8QK9 - chain A; structure by X-ray diffraction, 1.90 A resolution.

[Chain A]
Protein: UDP-2,3-diacylglucosamine hydrolase
Source organism: Escherichia coli
UniProtKB: A0A066QL39 (A0A066QL39_ECOLX); residue numbers follow UniProt; this construct covers 1-240
Amino-acid sequence (246 residues; each row starts with the number of its first residue):
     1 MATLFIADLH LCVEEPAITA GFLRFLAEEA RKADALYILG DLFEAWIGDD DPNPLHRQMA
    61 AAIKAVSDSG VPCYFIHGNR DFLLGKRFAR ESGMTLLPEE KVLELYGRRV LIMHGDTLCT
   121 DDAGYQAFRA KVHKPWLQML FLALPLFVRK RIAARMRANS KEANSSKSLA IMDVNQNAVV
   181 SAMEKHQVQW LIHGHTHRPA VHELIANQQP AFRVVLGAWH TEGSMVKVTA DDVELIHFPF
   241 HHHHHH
Disordered / not traced: 1, 161-169, 241-246
Sequence notes: conflict E28 (Gly in A0A066QL39); expression tag (241-246)
Bound ions: Mn2+ site 1: D8, H10, D41, H197; Mn2+ site 2: D41, N79, H114, H195
Ligand contacts: JEDI-1444 (VQ9; 2-[methyl(methylsulfonyl)amino]-N-[4-[4-[3-(trifluoromethyl)phenyl]piperazin-1-yl]sulfonylphenyl]benzamide): A45, W46, I47, N79, R80, F82, L83, Y125, F128, V132, L137, Q138, F141, I152, A153, M156, R157, S160, A170, I171, H195
Reported in the primary citation:
  - binding site for JEDI-1444: W46, N79, R80, F82, Y125, F128, V132, F141, M156
  - Mn2+ coordination: N79

[Overview]
Chain A binds JEDI-1444. The Mn2+ site 1 is built by D8, H10, D41 and H197. D41, N79, H114 and H195 coordinate
Mn2+ site 2. From the paper: a binding site for JEDI-1444 at W46, N79 and R80 among others; Mn2+ coordination
by N79.
Chain A is UDP-2,3-diacylglucosamine hydrolase (Escherichia coli); the structure, Structure of E. coli LpxH in
complex with JEDI-1444, was determined by X-ray diffraction together with 8QJZ, 8QK2, 8QK5 and 8QKA from the
same study.
